PDB entry 6I42 | X-ray diffraction, 1.38 A resolution | chains A and B

Chain A:
Molecule: Peptidyl-prolyl cis-trans isomerase A
Source organism: Homo sapiens
Notes: EC 5.2.1.8
UniProt: P62937 (PPIA_HUMAN); residue numbers follow UniProt; this construct covers 2-165
Chain sequence (164 residues; each row starts with the number of its first residue):
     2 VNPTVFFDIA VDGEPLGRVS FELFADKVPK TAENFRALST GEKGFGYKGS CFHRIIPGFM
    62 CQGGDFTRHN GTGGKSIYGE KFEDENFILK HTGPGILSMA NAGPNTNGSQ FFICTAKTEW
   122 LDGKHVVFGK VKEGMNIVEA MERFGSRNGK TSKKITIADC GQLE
Swiss-Prot annotation at these positions:
  - modified residue: V2 (N-acetylvaline), K28 (N6-acetyllysine), K44 (N6-acetyllysine), K76 (N6-acetyllysine), S77 (Phosphoserine), K82 (N6-acetyllysine), T93 (Phosphothreonine), K125 (N6-acetyllysine), K131 (N6-acetyllysine), K133 (N6-acetyllysine)
  - glycosylation: N108 (N-linked (GlcNAc...) asparagine)
  - cross-link (Glycyl lysine isopeptide (Lys-Gly)): K28 (interchain with G-Cter in SUMO2), K82 (interchain with G-Cter in SUMO2)
Reported in the primary citation:
  - mutagenesis - R55A: abolished binding to C-terminal proline-rich region

Chain B:
Molecule: Alpha-synuclein
Source organism: Homo sapiens
UniProt: P37840 (SYUA_HUMAN); numbering as in UniProt (aligned over 48-60)
Chain sequence (13 residues; numbered 48 to 60; the number before each row is that of its first residue):
    48 VVHGVATVAE KTK
Swiss-Prot annotation at these positions:
  - binding site (Cu cation): H50
Reported in the primary citation:
  - disease-associated variants - H50Q, G51D: unchanged binding to Peptidyl-prolyl cis-trans isomerase A (chain A)
  - disease-associated variants - A53E: decreased binding to Peptidyl-prolyl cis-trans isomerase A (chain A)

Chain A / chain B interface:
Pairs across the interface (25; chain A residue first):
  R55(A) - V55(B)  hydrogen bond (side chain-backbone)
  I57(A) - E57(B)
  F60(A) - A56(B)
  F60(A) - E57(B)
  M61(A) - V55(B)  hydrophobic
  Q63(A) - A53(B)  hydrogen bond (side chain-backbone)
  Q63(A) - V55(B)
  G72(A) - V52(B)
  T73(A) - V52(B)
  K82(A) - H50(B)
  A101(A) - T54(B)
  N102(A) - A53(B)
  N102(A) - T54(B)  hydrogen bond (backbone-backbone)
  A103(A) - G51(B)
  A103(A) - V52(B)
  Q111(A) - A53(B)
  F113(A) - V55(B)  hydrophobic
  E120(A) - K58(B)  salt bridge
  W121(A) - A56(B)  hydrogen bond (side chain-backbone)
  W121(A) - E57(B)
  W121(A) - K58(B)
  L122(A) - V55(B)  hydrophobic
  L122(A) - A56(B)
  H126(A) - T54(B)  hydrogen bond (side chain-backbone)
  H126(A) - V55(B)
Other interface residues (no listed pair), chain A (18 interface residues in all): R148
Interface features reported in the paper:
  - pairs named by the authors: R55(A)-V55(B) (hydrogen bond), F60(A)-V55(B) (hydrophobic contact), M61(A)-V55(B) (hydrophobic contact), Q111(A)-A53(B), F113(A)-V55(B) (hydrophobic contact), W121(A)-K58(B)
  - hot spots on chain A (mutagenesis) - R55A: decreased binding to Alpha-synuclein (chain B)

Overview:
The interface between chain A and chain B involves 18 residues on one side and 9 on the other; the contacts
include 5 hydrogen bonds and 1 salt bridge. Polar contacts include E120(A)-K58(B), R55(A)-V55(B) and
Q63(A)-A53(B). The authors report a hydrogen bond between R55(A) and V55(B); hydrophobic contacts between
F60(A) and V55(B), M61(A) and V55(B) and F113(A) and V55(B); contacts between Q111(A) and A53(B) and W121(A)
and K58(B). The paper reports that R55A of chain A abolishes binding to C-terminal proline-rich region; A53E
of chain B reduces binding to Peptidyl-prolyl cis-trans isomerase A (chain A); 4 substitutions were tested in
all.
Chain A is Peptidyl-prolyl cis-trans isomerase A and chain B is Alpha-synuclein, both from Homo sapiens; the
structure, Structure of the alpha-Synuclein PreNAC/Cyclophilin A-complex, was determined by X-ray diffraction.
